Entry 6HZ7 (electron microscopy, 4.30 A resolution (low resolution: residue-level contacts below are approximate; hydrogen-bond / salt-bridge calls are withheld)); this record covers chains E and M of the 14 polymer chains in the assembly.

# Chain E
Protein: 5-methylcytosine-specific restriction enzyme B
From: Escherichia coli (strain K12)
Notes: EC 3.1.21.-
Reference sequence: P15005 (MCRB_ECOLI), isoform P15005-2; residues 162-459 here correspond to UniProt positions 1-298 (UniProt number = residue number - 161)
Sequence (307 residues; each row starts with the number of its first residue):
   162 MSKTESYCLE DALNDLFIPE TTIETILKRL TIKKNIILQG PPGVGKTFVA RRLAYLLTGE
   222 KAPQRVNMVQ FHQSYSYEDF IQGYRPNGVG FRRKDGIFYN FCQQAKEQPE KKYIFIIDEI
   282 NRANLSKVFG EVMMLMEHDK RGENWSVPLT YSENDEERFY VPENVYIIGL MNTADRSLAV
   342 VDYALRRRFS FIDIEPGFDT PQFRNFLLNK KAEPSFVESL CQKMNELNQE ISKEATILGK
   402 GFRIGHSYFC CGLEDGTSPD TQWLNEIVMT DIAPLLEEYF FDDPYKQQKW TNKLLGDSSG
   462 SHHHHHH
Not modelled in the structure: 162-172, 458-468
Construct notes: expression tag (460-468)
Ligand contacts:
  - GDP (guanosine-5'-diphosphate), molecule 1: Asp176, Leu177, Phe178, Pro203, Gly204, Val205, Gly206, Lys207, Thr208, Phe209, His407, Ser408, Cys411, Cys412
  - GDP, molecule 2: Glu298, Asp300, Lys301
From the paper describing this entry:
  - mutagenesis - R348A: decreased catalytic activity
  - mutagenesis - R283A: abolished catalytic activity on GTP (citing earlier work)

# Chain M
Protein: Protein McrC
From: Escherichia coli (strain K12)
Reference sequence: P15006 (MCRC_ECOLI); residue numbers follow UniProt; this construct covers 1-348
Sequence (348 residues; each row starts with the number of its first residue):
     1 MEQPVIPVRN IYYMLTYAWG YLQEIKQANL EAIPGNNLLD ILGYVLNKGV LQLSRRGLEL
    61 DYNPNTEIIP GIKGRIEFAK TIRGFHLNHG KTVSTFDMLN EDTLANRIIK STLAILIKHE
   121 KLNSTIRDEA RSLYRKLPGI STLHLTPQHF SYLNGGKNTR YYKFVISVCK FIVNNSIPGQ
   181 NKGHYRFYDF ERNEKEMSLL YQKFLYEFCR RELTSANTTR SYLKWDASSI SDQSLNLLPR
   241 METDITIRSS EKILIVDAKY YKSIFSRRMG TEKFHSQNLY QLMNYLWSLK PENGENIGGL
   301 LIYPHVDTAV KHRYKINGFD IGLCTVNLGQ EWPCIHQELL DIFDEYLK
Not modelled in the structure: 1-2, 22-27, 268-271
From the paper describing this entry:
  - catalytic residues: Asp244, Asp257, Lys259 (proposed by the authors, not directly observed)

# Chain E / chain M interface
Residue-residue contacts (9):
  Glu239(E) - Pro70(M)
  Glu239(E) - Lys91(M)
  Tyr245(E) - His89(M)
  Pro247(E) - Asn88(M)
  Phe252(E) - Leu87(M)
  Phe252(E) - Asn88(M)
  Tyr312(E) - Pro70(M)
  Thr397(E) - His184(M)
  Ile398(E) - Gly183(M)
Other interface residues (no listed pair), chain E (8 interface residues in all): Arg246
Other interface residues (no listed pair), chain M (8 interface residues in all): Lys182

# Summary
The chain E/chain M interface involves 8 residues from each chain. Chain E binds GDP. From the paper:
catalytic residues Asp244(M), Asp257(M) and Lys259(M); R348A of chain E reduces catalytic activity.
Here chain E is 5-methylcytosine-specific restriction enzyme B and chain M is Protein McrC, both from
Escherichia coli (strain K12). Entry 6HZ7 (Structure of McrBC without DNA binding domains (Class 3)) was
determined by electron microscopy together with 6HZ4, 6HZ5, 6HZ6, 6HZ8 and 6HZ9 from the same study.
